Entry 3RVF (X-ray diffraction, 3.10 A resolution); this record covers chains A and B.

[Chain A]
Molecule: Bile acid receptor
From: Homo sapiens
Notes: fragment: ligand binding domain
UniProt: Q96RI1 (NR1H4_HUMAN); residues 243-472 here correspond to UniProt positions 257-486 (UniProt number = residue number + 14)
Chain sequence (232 residues; numbered 241 to 472; the number before each row is that of its first residue):
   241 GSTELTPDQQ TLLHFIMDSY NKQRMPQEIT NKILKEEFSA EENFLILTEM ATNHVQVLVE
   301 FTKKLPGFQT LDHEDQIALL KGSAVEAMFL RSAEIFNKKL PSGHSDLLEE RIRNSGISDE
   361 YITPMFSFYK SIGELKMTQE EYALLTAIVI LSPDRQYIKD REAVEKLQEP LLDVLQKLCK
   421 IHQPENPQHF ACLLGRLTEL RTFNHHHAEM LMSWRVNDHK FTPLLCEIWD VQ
Disordered / not traced: 241-244
Sequence notes: expression tag (241-242)
Residues lining bound ligands: 034 (5-(4-{[3-(2,6-dichlorophenyl)-5-(propan-2-yl)-1,2-oxazol-4-yl]methoxy}phenyl)-1H-indole-2-carboxylic acid): M265, T270, I273, F284, L287, T288, M290, A291, H294, V325, M328, F329, R331, S332, I335, S342, L348, I352, I357, M365, Y369, H447, M450, L451, W454, F461, L465, W469
Swiss-Prot annotation at these positions:
  - binding site (chenodeoxycholate): R331, Y361, Y369, H447
  - modified residue: T442 (Phosphothreonine)
  - cross-link: K275 (Glycyl lysine isopeptide (Lys-Gly) (interchain with G-Cter in SUMO1))

[Chain B]
Molecule: Nuclear receptor coactivator 1
Notes: EC 2.3.1.48
UniProt: Q15788 (NCOA1_HUMAN); residues 741-761 here = UniProt positions 741-761
Chain sequence (21 residues; row label = number of the first residue in the row):
   741 KESKDHQLLR YLLDKDEKDL R
Disordered / not traced: 741-744, 756-761
Swiss-Prot annotation at these positions:
  - motif: L749 to L753 (LXXLL motif 5)
  - mutagenesis: L752 to L753 (Slightly affects interactions with steroid receptors. Abolishes interactions with steroid receptors; when associated with A-636; A-637; A-693 and A-694)

[Interface between chain A and chain B]
Contacting residue pairs - 13 pairs, chain A then chain B:
  V299(A) - L752(B)  hydrophobic
  V299(A) - L753(B)  hydrophobic
  F308(A) - L753(B)  hydrophobic
  Q316(A) - L753(B)
  I317(A) - H746(B)
  K321(A) - H746(B)  hydrogen bond
  P463(A) - L748(B)
  L464(A) - L748(B)
  E467(A) - H746(B)  hydrogen bond (backbone-side chain)
  E467(A) - Q747(B)
  E467(A) - L748(B)  hydrogen bond (side chain-backbone)
  E467(A) - L749(B)  hydrogen bond (side chain-backbone)
  D470(A) - H746(B)  salt bridge
Other interface residues (no listed pair), chain A (12 interface residues in all): Q296, L320, I468

[In short]
Chain A and chain B form an interface of 12 and 6 residues respectively, with 4 hydrogen bonds and 1 salt
bridge. Polar pairs include D470(A)-H746(B), K321(A)-H746(B) and E467(A)-H746(B). Chain A binds compound 034.
Chain A is Bile acid receptor (Homo sapiens) and chain B is Nuclear receptor coactivator 1; the structure, FXR
with SRC1 and GSK2034, was determined by X-ray diffraction (same publication as 3RUT and 3RUU).
